Entry 7NJQ (electron microscopy, 2.67 A resolution); this record covers chains a and d of the 20 polymer chains in the assembly.

Chain a:
Protein: ATP synthase subunit a
Source organism: Mycolicibacterium smegmatis (strain ATCC 700084 / mc(2)155)
UniProtKB: A0R206 (A0R206_MYCS2); residue numbers follow UniProt; this construct covers 1-252
Sequence (252 residues; row label = number of the first residue in the row):
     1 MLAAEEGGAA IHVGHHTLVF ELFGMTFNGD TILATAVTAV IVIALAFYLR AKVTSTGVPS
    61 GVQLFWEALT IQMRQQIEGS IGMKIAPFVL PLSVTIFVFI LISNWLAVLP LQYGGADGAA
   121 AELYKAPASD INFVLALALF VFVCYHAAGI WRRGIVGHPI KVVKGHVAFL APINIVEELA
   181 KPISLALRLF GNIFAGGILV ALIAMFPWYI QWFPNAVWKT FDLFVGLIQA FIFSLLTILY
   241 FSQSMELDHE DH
Not modelled in the structure: 1-9, 248-252
Reported in the primary citation:
  - catalytic residues: H12, H15, H16, D30, N104, Q112, D117, E122, K125, H146, R153, K161, H166, N174, E177, E178, K181, S184, K219, D222, Q229, Y240 (proposed by the authors, not directly observed)

Chain d:
Protein: ATP synthase subunit b-delta
Source organism: Mycolicibacterium smegmatis (strain ATCC 700084 / mc(2)155)
UniProtKB: A0R203 (ATPFD_MYCS2); numbering as in UniProt (aligned over 1-445)
Sequence (445 residues; each row starts with the number of its first residue):
     1 MSIFIGQLIG FAVIAFIIVK WVVPPVRTLM RNQQEAVRAA LAESAEAAKK LADADAMHAK
    61 ALADAKAESE KVTEEAKQDS ERIAAQLSEQ AGSEAERIKA QGAQQIQLMR QQLIRQLRTG
   121 LGAEAVNKAA EIVRAHVADP QAQSATVDRF LSELEQMAPS SVVIDTAATS RLRAASRQSL
   181 AALVEKFDSV AGGLDADGLT NLADELASVA KLLLSETALN KHLAEPTDDS APKVRLLERL
   241 LSDKVSATTL DLLRTAVSNR WSTESNLIDA VEHTARLALL KRAEIAGEVD EVEEQLFRFG
   301 RVLDAEPRLS ALLSDYTTPA EGRVALLDKA LTGRPGVNQT AAALLSQTVG LLRGERADEA
   361 VIDLAELAVS RRGEVVAHVS AAAELSDAQR TRLTEVLSRI YGRPVSVQLH VDPELLGGLS
   421 ITVGDEVIDG SIASRLAAAQ TGLPD
Not modelled in the structure: 163-168, 445

How chain a and chain d interact:
Residue-residue contacts - 33 pairs, chain a then chain d:
  T56(a) - L41(d)
  V58(a) - Q34(d)
  P59(a) - Q34(d)  hydrogen bond (backbone-side chain)
  P59(a) - V37(d)
  L64(a) - M30(d)  hydrophobic
  L64(a) - Q33(d)
  V108(a) - F11(d)
  L109(a) - F11(d)  hydrophobic
  P110(a) - Q7(d)
  P110(a) - F11(d)
  L111(a) - Q7(d)
  Q112(a) - F4(d)
  Q112(a) - Q7(d)  hydrogen bond (backbone-side chain)
  Y113(a) - I3(d)
  G114(a) - M1(d)
  G114(a) - I3(d)
  A120(a) - I3(d)  hydrophobic
  A204(a) - I3(d)
  W208(a) - S2(d)
  W208(a) - G6(d)
  W208(a) - I9(d)  hydrophobic
  Q211(a) - I3(d)
  Q211(a) - G6(d)
  Q211(a) - Q7(d)  hydrogen bond (side chain-backbone)
  W212(a) - G6(d)
  W212(a) - I9(d)  hydrophobic
  W212(a) - G10(d)
  W212(a) - V13(d)  hydrophobic
  N215(a) - Q7(d)
  A216(a) - G10(d)
  A216(a) - I14(d)
  K219(a) - I14(d)
  T220(a) - I14(d)
Interface residues without a listed pair, chain a (27 interface residues in all): G57, S60, G61, E67, A119, F206, L223
Interface residues without a listed pair, chain d (21 interface residues in all): I5, L8, I17, I18, R38

In short:
27 residues of chain a face 21 of chain d across their interface; the contacts include 3 hydrogen bonds. Among
the polar pairs are P59(a)-Q34(d), Q112(a)-Q7(d) and Q211(a)-Q7(d). From the paper: catalytic residues H12(a),
H15(a) and H16(a) among others.
Chain a is ATP synthase subunit a and chain d is ATP synthase subunit b-delta, both from Mycolicibacterium
smegmatis (strain ATCC 700084 / mc(2)155); the structure, Mycobacterium smegmatis ATP synthase state 3a, was
determined by electron microscopy, deposited together with 7NJK, 7NJL, 7NJM, 7NJN, 7NJO, 7NJP and 20 further
entries.
